Entry 6D6U (electron microscopy, 3.92 A resolution); this record covers chains D and K of the 9 polymer chains in the assembly.

== Chain D ==
Protein: Gamma-aminobutyric acid receptor subunit alpha-1
Source organism: Homo sapiens
UniProt: P14867 (GBRA1_HUMAN); the construct has insertions or renumbered stretches relative to UniProt, so the offset changes along the chain: 1-312 = UniProt 28-339; 320-358 = UniProt 418-456
Sequence (358 residues; row label = number of the first residue in the row):
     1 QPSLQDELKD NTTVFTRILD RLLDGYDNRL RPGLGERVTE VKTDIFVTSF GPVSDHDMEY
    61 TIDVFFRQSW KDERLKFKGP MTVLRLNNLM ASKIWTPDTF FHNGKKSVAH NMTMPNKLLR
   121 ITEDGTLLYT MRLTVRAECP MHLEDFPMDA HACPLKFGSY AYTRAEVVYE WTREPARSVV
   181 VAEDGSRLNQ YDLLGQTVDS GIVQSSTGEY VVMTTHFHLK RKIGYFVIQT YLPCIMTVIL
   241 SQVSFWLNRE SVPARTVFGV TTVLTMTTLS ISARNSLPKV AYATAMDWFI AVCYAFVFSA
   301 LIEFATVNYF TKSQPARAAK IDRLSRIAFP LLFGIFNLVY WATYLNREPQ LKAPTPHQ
Not modelled in the structure: 1-9, 348-358
Sequence notes: linker (313-319)
Disulfide bonds: Cys-139/Cys-153, Cys-234/Cys-293
Covalent attachments: N-acetylglucosamine (NAG) linked to Asn-111
Small-molecule neighbours:
  - gamma-amino-butanoic acid (ABU): Phe-65, Arg-67, Leu-118, Thr-130
  - Flumazenil (FYP; ethyl 8-fluoro-5-methyl-6-oxo-5,6-dihydro-4H-imidazo[1,5-a][1,4]benzodiazepine-3-carboxylate): Phe-100, His-102, Ser-159, Tyr-160, Ser-205, Ser-206, Thr-207, Tyr-210
UniProt features mapped onto this chain:
  - binding site (4-aminobutanoate): Arg-67, Thr-130
  - binding site (3alpha-hydroxy-5alpha-pregnan-11,20-dione): Trp-246
  - glycosylation (N-linked (GlcNAc...) asparagine): Asn-11, Asn-111

== Chain K ==
Protein: IgG2b Fab Heavy Chain
Source organism: Mus musculus
Notes: antibody fragment or engineered binder
Sequence (454 residues; numbered 1 to 454; the number before each row is that of its first residue):
     1 EVQLQQSGAE LVKPGASVKL SCTASGFNIK DTYMYWVKQR PEQGLEWIGR IDPANGDTKY
    61 DPKFQGKATI TTDTFSNTAY LQLSSLTSED TAVYYCARKG LRWAMDYWGQ GTSVTVSTAK
   121 TTPPSVYPLA PGCGDTTGSS VTLGCLVKGY FPESVTVTWN SGSLSSSVHT FPALLQSGLY
   181 TMSSSVTVPS STWPSQTVTC SVAHPASSTT VDKKLEPSGP ISTINPCPPC KECHKCPAPN
   241 LEGGPSVFIF PPNIKDVLMI SLTPKVTCVV VDVSEDDPDV QISWFVNNVE VHTAQTQTHR
   301 EDYNSTIRVV STLPIQHQDW MSGKEFKCKV NNKDLPSPIE RTISKIKGLV RAPQVYILPP
   361 PAEQLSRKDV SLTCLVVGFN PGDISVEWTS NGHTEENYKD TAPVLDSDGS YFIYSKLNMK
   421 TSKWEKTDSF SCNVRHEGLK NYYLKKTISR SPGK
Not modelled in the structure: 1-2, 119-454
Disulfide bonds: Cys-22/Cys-96

== Chain D / chain K interface ==
Pairs across the interface (12):
  Lys-42(D) / Asp-31(K)  hydrogen bond (side chain-backbone)
  Lys-71(D) / Asp-31(K)  salt bridge
  Asp-124(D) / Asn-28(K)
  Asp-124(D) / Asp-31(K)
  Glu-170(D) / Leu-101(K)
  Glu-170(D) / Arg-102(K)  salt bridge
  Trp-171(D) / Trp-103(K)
  Thr-172(D) / Tyr-33(K)
  Thr-172(D) / Trp-103(K)
  Arg-173(D) / Trp-103(K)
  Glu-174(D) / Arg-50(K)  salt bridge
  Glu-174(D) / Trp-103(K)
Interface residues without a listed pair, chain D (12 interface residues in all): Pro-175, Ser-200, Gly-201, Ile-202
Interface residues without a listed pair, chain K (8 interface residues in all): Lys-30

== In short ==
12 residues of chain D face 8 of chain K across their interface; the contacts include 1 hydrogen bond and 3
salt bridges. Among the polar pairs are Lys-71(D)/Asp-31(K), Glu-170(D)/Arg-102(K) and Glu-174(D)/Arg-50(K).
Bound to chain D: gamma-amino-butanoic acid and Flumazenil. Covalently linked N-acetylglucosamine: at
Asn-111(D).
Here chain D is Gamma-aminobutyric acid receptor subunit alpha-1 (Homo sapiens) and chain K is IgG2b Fab Heavy
Chain (Mus musculus). Entry 6D6U (Human GABA-A receptor alpha1-beta2-gamma2 subtype in complex with GABA and
flumazenil, conformation A) was determined by electron microscopy (same publication as 6D6T).
